PDB entry 8IFG | electron microscopy, 3.20 A resolution | chains A and P of the 7 polymer chains in the assembly

Chain A:
Name: Paired amphipathic helix protein pst2
From: Schizosaccharomyces pombe (strain 972 / ATCC 24843)
Reference sequence: O13919 (PST2_SCHPO); residues 1-1075 here = UniProt positions 1-1075
Chain sequence (1075 residues; row label = number of the first residue in the row):
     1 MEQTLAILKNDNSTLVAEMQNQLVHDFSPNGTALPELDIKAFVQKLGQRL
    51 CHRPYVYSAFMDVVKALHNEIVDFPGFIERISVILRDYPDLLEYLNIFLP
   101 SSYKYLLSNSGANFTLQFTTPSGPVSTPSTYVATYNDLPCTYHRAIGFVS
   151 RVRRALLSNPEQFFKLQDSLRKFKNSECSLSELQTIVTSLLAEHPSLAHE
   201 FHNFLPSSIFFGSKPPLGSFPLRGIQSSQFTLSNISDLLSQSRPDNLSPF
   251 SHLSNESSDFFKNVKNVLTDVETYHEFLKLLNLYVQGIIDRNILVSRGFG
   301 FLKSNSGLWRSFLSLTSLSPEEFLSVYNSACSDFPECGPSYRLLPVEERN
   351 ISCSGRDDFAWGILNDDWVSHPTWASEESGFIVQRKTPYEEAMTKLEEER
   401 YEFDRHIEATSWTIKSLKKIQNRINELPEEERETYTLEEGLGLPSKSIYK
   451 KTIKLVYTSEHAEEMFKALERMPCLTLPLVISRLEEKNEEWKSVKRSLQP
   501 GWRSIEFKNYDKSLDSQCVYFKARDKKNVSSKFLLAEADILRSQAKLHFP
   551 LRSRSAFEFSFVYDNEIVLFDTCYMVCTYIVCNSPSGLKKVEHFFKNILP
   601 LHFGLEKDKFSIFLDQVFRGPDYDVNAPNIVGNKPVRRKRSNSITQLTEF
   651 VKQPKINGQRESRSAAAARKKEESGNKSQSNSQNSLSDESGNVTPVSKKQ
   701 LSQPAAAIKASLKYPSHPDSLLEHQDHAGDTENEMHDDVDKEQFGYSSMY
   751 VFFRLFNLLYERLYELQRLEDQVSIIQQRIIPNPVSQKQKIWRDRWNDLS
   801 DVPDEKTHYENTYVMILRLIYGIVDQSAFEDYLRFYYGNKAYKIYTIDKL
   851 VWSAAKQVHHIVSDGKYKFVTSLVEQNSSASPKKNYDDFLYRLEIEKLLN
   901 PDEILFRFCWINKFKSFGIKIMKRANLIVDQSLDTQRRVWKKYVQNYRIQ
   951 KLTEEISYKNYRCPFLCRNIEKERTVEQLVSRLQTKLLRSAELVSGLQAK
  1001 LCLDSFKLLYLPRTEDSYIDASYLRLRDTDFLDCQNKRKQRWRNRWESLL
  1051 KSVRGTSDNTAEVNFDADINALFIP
Unresolved in the structure: 1-35, 108-111, 247-254, 622-704, 878-889, 1022-1075
UniProt features mapped onto this chain:
  - modified residue (Phosphoserine): Ser641, Ser643

Chain P:
Name: Cph2
From: Schizosaccharomyces pombe (strain 972 / ATCC 24843)
Reference sequence: Q09698 (YA27_SCHPO); numbering as in UniProt (aligned over 1-607)
Chain sequence (607 residues; numbered 1 to 607; the number before each row is that of its first residue):
     1 MDAKPWNHTSEAFQASILEDLKIIQKAGAERNAKSSHGSINSRSASPNKA
    51 TSRRNRAQNGNSNGRASVDNSDDGSKDDLDYSPSVKRKHVNGEGAEKGDH
   101 DTSNNGPSITKLRRKVRRTYDTKDGFVAWNTLDDDFRPIVPDQERSRKIN
   151 PQKGNNNNLLKENKSLKTTAKDLSDISSSSMKKANNSSKPLFSGKLTFKA
   201 NIPVPTSEVVTENNVTRNVTVYSNQKHLGNESENFNDMEGRAEDISSNEL
   251 LPTPEEYPYRYNNDYCSACHGPGNFLCCETCPNSFHFTCIDPPIEEKNLP
   301 DDAWYCNECKHHSLYNELDEQEELESNVKEEGTMVDVWMQLCTYIDSHNP
   351 IQFHLPHSISSFFRGVGSGVMGEYIETDVLKHLKSSRRSNGEERDPLLLK
   401 SKSGTPILCFRCHKSALVSQSILACDYCNSYWHPDCLNPPLATLPSNLRK
   451 WKCPNHSDHVTPRYRLPEKAKVIRVGLPRGFKNKGNIVIDENEDEPSVQT
   501 IQLQGKIRVVPSKPFKLNFLEQIRDNVINLRKMVEQDEQLCIETFSKFDF
   551 YATRDCELPLRILCDVANDNLENDDYVLALRDLLRISKWDPNQPVPAPFD
   601 LANLLSY
Unresolved in the structure: 1-332, 384-392, 494-512, 600-607
Ion coordination: Zn2+ site 1: Cys409, Cys412, His433, Cys436; Zn2+ site 2: Cys425, Cys428, Cys453, His456
UniProt features mapped onto this chain:
  - zinc finger: Asn263 to His312 (PHD-type 1), Pro406 to His459 (PHD-type 2)
Reported in the primary citation:
  - Zn2+ coordination: Cys409, Cys412, Cys425, Cys428, His433, Cys436, Cys453, His456

How chain A and chain P interact:
Contacting residue pairs (158; chain A residue first):
  Glu36(A) with Gln539(P)
  Ile39(A) with Glu538(P); Gln539(P); Ile542(P), hydrophobic
  Lys40(A) with Glu535(P)
  Val43(A) with Val534(P), hydrophobic; Glu538(P)
  Gln44(A) with Arg531(P)
  Gly47(A) with Arg531(P)
  Tyr55(A) with Lys414(P)
  Tyr57(A) with Val534(P)
  Phe60(A) with Glu538(P)
  Met61(A) with Val534(P), hydrophobic; Glu538(P)
  Val64(A) with Asp537(P); Glu538(P); Cys541(P), hydrogen bond (backbone-side chain)
  Leu67(A) with Phe545(P), hydrophobic; Phe548(P), hydrophobic
  His68(A) with Leu540(P); Cys541(P)
  Glu70(A) with Tyr551(P)
  Asp73(A) with Ala552(P)
  Phe74(A) with Asp549(P); Thr553(P)
  Pro75(A) with Thr553(P)
  Phe77(A) with Phe545(P), hydrophobic
  Asn96(A) with Ile542(P); Phe545(P)
  Ile97(A) with Phe545(P), hydrophobic
  Phe98(A) with Ser546(P); Asp549(P)
  Leu99(A) with Asp549(P), hydrogen bond (backbone-side chain)
  Leu138(A) with Asp555(P)
  Thr141(A) with Pro559(P)
  Tyr142(A) with Ile562(P); Leu563(P), hydrophobic; Asp569(P), hydrogen bond; Leu571(P), hydrophobic; Asp575(P)
  His143(A) with Asp575(P); Leu578(P)
  Ala145(A) with Leu563(P), hydrophobic
  Ile146(A) with Leu563(P), hydrophobic; Asp575(P)
  Val149(A) with Leu560(P), hydrophobic; Cys564(P), hydrophobic
  Ser150(A) with Phe599(P)
  Arg154(A) with Phe599(P)
  Leu166(A) with Cys564(P); Asp565(P)
  Ser169(A) with Arg561(P)
  Leu170(A) with Arg561(P)
  Lys172(A) with Arg554(P); Glu557(P), salt bridge
  Phe173(A) with Leu558(P), hydrophobic; Arg561(P); Ile562(P), hydrophobic
  Lys174(A) with Arg561(P)
  Ser179(A) with Arg554(P)
  Leu180(A) with Glu557(P)
  Leu183(A) with Glu557(P)
  Phe201(A) with Leu560(P), hydrophobic
  Phe204(A) with Cys556(P); Glu557(P); Leu560(P), hydrophobic
  Leu205(A) with Glu557(P)
  Pro206(A) with Thr553(P)
  Ile209(A) with Ala552(P); Cys556(P), hydrophobic
  Gln229(A) with Arg411(P); Cys412(P)
  Phe230(A) with Lys414(P); Val418(P); Ser419(P)
  His275(A) with Asp490(P), salt bridge; Glu491(P)
  Glu276(A) with Asn455(P); His456(P); Ser457(P), hydrogen bond (side chain-backbone)
  Leu278(A) with Glu491(P)
  Lys279(A) with Ser457(P); Val488(P)
  Asn282(A) with Asn483(P), hydrogen bond; Gly485(P), hydrogen bond (side chain-backbone); Val488(P)
  Leu283(A) with Ser457(P); Val460(P), hydrophobic; Thr461(P); Gly485(P); Asn486(P)
  Gln286(A) with Phe481(P), hydrogen bond (side chain-backbone); Lys482(P); Asn483(P), hydrogen bond
  Ile288(A) with Pro462(P); Lys484(P); Gly485(P); Asn486(P)
  Ile289(A) with Val460(P), hydrophobic
  Arg297(A) with Pro454(P), hydrogen bond (side chain-backbone); His459(P); Val460(P)
  Gly300(A) with Phe410(P); Asn455(P), hydrogen bond (backbone-side chain)
  Phe301(A) with Asn455(P)
  Lys303(A) with Arg411(P)
  Ser304(A) with His413(P)
  Tyr327(A) with Arg411(P), hydrogen bond; Asn438(P)
  Asn328(A) with Asn438(P)
  Cys331(A) with Asn438(P), hydrogen bond
  Ser332(A) with Pro439(P)
  Asp333(A) with His459(P)
  Phe533(A) with Leu399(P), hydrophobic
  Ala536(A) with Leu399(P), hydrophobic; Lys400(P)
  Glu537(A) with Leu417(P)
  Asp539(A) with Lys400(P), salt bridge
  Ile540(A) with Lys400(P); Ile407(P); Leu408(P), hydrophobic; Ser415(P)
  Ser543(A) with Pro406(P); Leu408(P)
  Gln544(A) with Leu408(P); His413(P); Lys414(P); Ser415(P), hydrogen bond
  Leu547(A) with Leu408(P), hydrophobic; His413(P)
  His548(A) with Cys412(P); His413(P), hydrogen bond (side chain-backbone); Lys414(P)
  Leu551(A) with Ile523(P), hydrophobic; Asn526(P); Val527(P), hydrophobic; Leu530(P), hydrophobic
  Arg552(A) with Leu530(P)
  Arg554(A) with Ile523(P)
  Lys942(A) with Pro514(P)
  Ile949(A) with Asn518(P); Phe519(P); Gln522(P)
  Gln950(A) with Asn518(P); Phe519(P); Leu520(P), hydrogen bond (side chain-backbone)
  Leu987(A) with Leu520(P)
  Leu988(A) with Glu521(P); Arg524(P)
  Leu993(A) with Phe519(P), hydrophobic
  Ser995(A) with Leu517(P)
  Leu997(A) with Phe515(P)
  Gln998(A) with Lys513(P), hydrogen bond (side chain-backbone); Pro514(P), hydrogen bond (side chain-backbone); Phe515(P), hydrogen bond (backbone-backbone)
  Ala999(A) with Pro514(P), hydrogen bond (backbone-backbone)
  Lys1000(A) with Lys513(P); Pro514(P)
Other interface residues (no listed pair), chain A (105 interface residues in all): Gln48, Lys65, Pro139, Phe148, Gln162, Phe210, Glu272, Leu280, Ile293, Phe299, Phe334, Leu541, Gln945, Leu983, Gln984, Gly996
Other interface residues (no listed pair), chain P (87 interface residues in all): Leu397, His433, Asp435, Cys436, Lys516, Glu572, Tyr576

Overview:
105 residues of chain A and 87 residues of chain P are in contact; the contacts include 19 hydrogen bonds and
3 salt bridges. Among the polar pairs are Lys172(A)-Glu557(P), His275(A)-Asp490(P) and Asp539(A)-Lys400(P).
The Zn2+ site 1 is built by Cys409(P), Cys412(P), His433(P) and Cys436(P). From the paper: Zn2+ coordination
by Cys409(P), Cys412(P) and Cys425(P) among others.
Chain A is Paired amphipathic helix protein pst2 and chain P is Cph2, both from Schizosaccharomyces pombe
(strain 972 / ATCC 24843); the structure, Cryo-EM structure of the Clr6S (Clr6-HDAC) complex from S. pombe,
was determined by electron microscopy.
